PDB entry 6PMD | X-ray diffraction, 2.21 A resolution | chains C and D of the 25 polymer chains in the assembly

Chain C (and D):
Name: ATP-dependent Clp protease proteolytic subunit
Organism: Staphylococcus aureus (strain NCTC 8325)
Notes: EC 3.4.21.92; chain D of this document is another copy of the same molecule, construct and numbering; everything in this record applies to it too
UniProtKB: Q2G036 (CLPP_STAA8); residues 1-195 here = UniProt positions 1-195
Sequence (203 residues; each row starts with the number of its first residue):
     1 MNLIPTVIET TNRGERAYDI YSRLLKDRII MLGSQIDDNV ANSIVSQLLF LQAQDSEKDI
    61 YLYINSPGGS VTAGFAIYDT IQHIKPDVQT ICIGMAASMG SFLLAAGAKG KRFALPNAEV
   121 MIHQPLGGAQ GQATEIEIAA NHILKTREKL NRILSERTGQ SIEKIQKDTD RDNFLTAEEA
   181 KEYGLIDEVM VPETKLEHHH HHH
Unresolved in the structure: 1-3, 9-15, 193-203 (chain D: 1-2, 9-16, 193-203)
Sequence notes: expression tag (196-203)
Curated features (UniProtKB/Swiss-Prot):
  - active site: S98 (Nucleophile), H123
What the authors report for this chain:
  - binding site for SHV-WFP-SER-PRO-YCP-ALA-MP8 Acyldepsipeptide: R23, L24, D27, I29, Y63
  - binding site for SHV-WFP-SER-PRO-YCP-ALA-MP8 Acyldepsipeptide: F50
  - binding site for SHV-WFP-SER-PRO-YCP-ALA-MP8 Acyldepsipeptide: L49
  - binding site for SHV-WFP-SER-PRO-YCP-ALA-MP8 Acyldepsipeptide: Q52
  - binding site for SHV-WFP-SER-PRO-YCP-ALA-MP8 Acyldepsipeptide: A53

How chain C and chain D interact:
Residue-residue contacts - 48 pairs, chain C then chain D:
  P5(C) - S22(D)
  P5(C) - L25(D)  hydrophobic
  P5(C) - S43(D)
  P5(C) - Q47(D)
  T6(C) - S22(D)  hydrogen bond (backbone-side chain)
  V7(C) - L25(D)  hydrophobic
  V7(C) - F50(D)  hydrophobic
  I8(C) - Y18(D)
  I20(C) - S46(D)
  I20(C) - F50(D)  hydrophobic
  Y21(C) - N39(D)
  Y21(C) - N42(D)
  Y21(C) - S43(D)  hydrogen bond (side chain-backbone)
  Y21(C) - S46(D)
  R23(C) - F50(D)
  L24(C) - S46(D)
  M31(C) - N42(D)
  M31(C) - S46(D)
  G33(C) - D38(D)
  G33(C) - N42(D)
  Y63(C) - L49(D)  hydrophobic
  N65(C) - D38(D)  hydrogen bond
  I93(C) - V45(D)  hydrophobic
  G94(C) - T72(D)
  G94(C) - A76(D)
  M95(C) - T72(D)
  L115(C) - D79(D)
  P116(C) - D79(D)
  N117(C) - F75(D)
  N117(C) - Y78(D)
  N117(C) - D79(D)  hydrogen bond (backbone-side chain)
  N117(C) - K149(D)  hydrogen bond (backbone-side chain)
  N117(C) - I153(D)
  A118(C) - D79(D)
  E119(C) - T72(D)
  E119(C) - H142(D)  salt bridge
  E119(C) - T146(D)
  E119(C) - K149(D)
  R171(C) - Q132(D)  hydrogen bond
  R171(C) - T134(D)  hydrogen bond
  R171(C) - E135(D)  salt bridge
  R171(C) - I138(D)
  D172(C) - I138(D)
  F174(C) - H142(D)
  M190(C) - H83(D)
  V191(C) - H83(D)
  P192(C) - Q82(D)
  P192(C) - H83(D)
Other interface residues (no listed pair), chain C (29 interface residues in all): P67, T176, E179
Other interface residues (no listed pair), chain D (32 interface residues in all): A17, D19, A73, K145, R152

Overview:
Chain C and chain D form an interface of 29 and 32 residues respectively, with 7 hydrogen bonds and 2 salt
bridges. Among the polar pairs are E119(C)-H142(D), R171(C)-E135(D) and T6(C)-S22(D). UniProt lists
active-site residues S98(C) and H123(C) on chain C. From the paper: a binding site for
SHV-WFP-SER-PRO-YCP-ALA-MP8 Acyldepsipeptide at R23(C), L24(C) and D27(C) among others.
Both chains are ATP-dependent Clp protease proteolytic subunit (Staphylococcus aureus (strain NCTC 8325)).
Entry 6PMD (Structure of ClpP from Staphylococcus aureus in complex with Acyldepsipeptide) was determined by
X-ray diffraction together with 6PKA, 5W18 and 5VZ2 from the same study.
